6CRK - chains B and H of the 4 polymer chains in the assembly; structure by X-ray diffraction, 2.00 A resolution.

[Chain B]
Molecule: Guanine nucleotide-binding protein G(I)/G(S)/G(T) subunit beta-1
Organism: Homo sapiens
UniProt: P62873 (GBB1_HUMAN); numbering as in UniProt (aligned over 2-340)
Sequence (345 residues; each row starts with the number of its first residue; numbers below 1 keep their minus sign (Gly-4 is residue -4)):
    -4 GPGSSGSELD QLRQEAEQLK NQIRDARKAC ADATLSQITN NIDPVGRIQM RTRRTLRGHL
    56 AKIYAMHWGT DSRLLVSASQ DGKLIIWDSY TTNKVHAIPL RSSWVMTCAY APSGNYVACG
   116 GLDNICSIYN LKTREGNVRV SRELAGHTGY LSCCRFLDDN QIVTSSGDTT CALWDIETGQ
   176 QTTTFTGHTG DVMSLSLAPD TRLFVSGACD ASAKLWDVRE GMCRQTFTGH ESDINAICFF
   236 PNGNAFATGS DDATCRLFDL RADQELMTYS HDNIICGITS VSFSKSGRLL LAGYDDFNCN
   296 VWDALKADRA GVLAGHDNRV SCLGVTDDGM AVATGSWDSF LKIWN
Disordered / not traced: -4 to 1
Differences from the reference sequence: expression tag (-4 to 1)

[Chain H]
Molecule: single-chain Fv
Organism: Mus musculus
Sequence (259 residues; numbered 1 to 259; the number before each row is that of its first residue):
     1 DVQLVESGGG LVQPGGSRKL SCSASGFAFS SFGMHWVRQA PEKGLEWVAY ISSGSGTIYY
    61 ADTVKGRFTI SRDDPKNTLF LQMTSLRSED TAMYYCVRSI YYYGSSPFDF WGQGTTLTVS
   121 SGGGGSGGGG SGGGGSDIVM TQATSSVPVT PGESVSISCR SSKSLLHSNG NTYLYWFLQR
   181 PGQSPQLLIY RMSNLASGVP DRFSGSGSGT AFTLTISRLE AEDVGVYYCM QHLEYPLTFG
   241 AGTKLELKAA AHHHHHHHH
Disordered / not traced: 123-134, 249-259
Disulfides: Cys22-Cys96, Cys159-Cys229

[How chain B and chain H interact]
Residue-residue contacts (13):
  Asp66(B) - Tyr103(H)
  Arg68(B) - Tyr103(H)
  Leu69(B) - Tyr103(H)  hydrophobic
  Val90(B) - Tyr102(H)  hydrophobic
  Arg129(B) - Val2(H)
  Arg129(B) - Arg98(H)  hydrogen bond (backbone-side chain)
  Arg129(B) - Phe110(H)
  Glu130(B) - Gly26(H)
  Glu130(B) - Phe27(H)
  Glu130(B) - Ala28(H)  hydrogen bond (backbone-backbone)
  Glu130(B) - Phe32(H)
  Gly131(B) - Phe32(H)
  Gly131(B) - Ile100(H)
Other interface residues (no listed pair), chain B (11 interface residues in all): Asp83, His91, Leu126, Asn132

[Overview]
Chain B and chain H form an interface of 11 and 10 residues respectively; the contacts include 2 hydrogen
bonds. Polar contacts include Arg129(B)-Arg98(H) and Glu130(B)-Ala28(H).
Here chain B is Guanine nucleotide-binding protein G(I)/G(S)/G(T) subunit beta-1 (Homo sapiens) and chain H is
single-chain Fv (Mus musculus). Entry 6CRK (Heterotrimeric G-protein in complex with an antibody fragment) was
determined by X-ray diffraction.
